PDB entry 9FA2 | electron microscopy, 3.00 A resolution | chains A and S of the 7 polymer chains in the assembly

== Chain A ==
Molecule: Large T antigen
From: Betapolyomavirus macacae
Notes: EC 3.6.4.-
UniProtKB: P03070 (LT_SV40); residue numbers follow UniProt; this construct covers 266-627
Chain sequence (362 residues; row label = number of the first residue in the row):
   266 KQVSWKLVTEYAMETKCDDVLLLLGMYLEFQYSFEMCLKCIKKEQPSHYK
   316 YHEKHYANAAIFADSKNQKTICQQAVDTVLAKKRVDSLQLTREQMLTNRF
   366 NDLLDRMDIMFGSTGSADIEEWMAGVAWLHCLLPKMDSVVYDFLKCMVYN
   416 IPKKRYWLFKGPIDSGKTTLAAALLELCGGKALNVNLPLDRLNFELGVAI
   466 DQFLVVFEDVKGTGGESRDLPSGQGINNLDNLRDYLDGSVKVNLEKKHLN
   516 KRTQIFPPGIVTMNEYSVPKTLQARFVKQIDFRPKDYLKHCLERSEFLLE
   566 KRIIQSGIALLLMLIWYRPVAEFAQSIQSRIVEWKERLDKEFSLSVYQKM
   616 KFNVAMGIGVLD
Small-molecule neighbours: ATP (adenosine-5'-triphosphate): Leu-397, Pro-427, Ile-428, Asp-429, Ser-430, Gly-431, Lys-432, Thr-433, Thr-434, Glu-473, Asp-474, Asn-529, Arg-548, Pro-549, Lys-550, Asp-551, Leu-553, Lys-554, Leu-557, Leu-564, Ile-569
Swiss-Prot annotation at these positions:
  - binding site (Zn(2+)): Cys-302, Cys-305, His-313, His-317
  - binding site (ATP): Gly-426 to Thr-433

== Chain S ==
Molecule: Chains: S
Sequence (8 nucleotides; each row starts with the number of its first residue):
     1 TTTTTTTT

== How chain A and chain S interact ==
Pairs across the interface (8; chain A residue first):
  Arg-456(A) with DT3(S), base contact; DT4(S), hydrogen bond to the base
  Phe-459(A) with DT2(S), phosphate contact
  Lys-511(A) with DT2(S), phosphate contact
  Lys-512(A) with DT2(S), phosphate contact; DT3(S), salt bridge to the phosphate
  His-513(A) with DT1(S), hydrogen bond to the base; DT2(S), hydrogen bond to the sugar
Other interface residues (no listed pair), chain A (6 interface residues in all): Asp-455
Other interface residues (no listed pair), chain S (7 interface residues in all): DT5, DT6, DT7

== In short ==
Chain A and chain S form an interface of 6 and 7 residues respectively; the contacts include 3 hydrogen bonds
and 1 salt bridge. Among the polar pairs are Arg-456(A)/DT4(S), His-513(A)/DT1(S) and His-513(A)/DT2(S). Chain
A binds ATP.
Here chain A is Large T antigen (Betapolyomavirus macacae) and chain S is Chains: S. Entry 9FA2 (Active SV40
LTAg complex with DNA (3D variability component_002, frame_005)) was determined by electron microscopy
together with 9EVH, 9EVP, 9F3T, 9F3U, 9F5I, 9F73 and 14 further entries from the same study.
